Entry 6R1O (X-ray diffraction, 2.60 A resolution); this record covers chain A.

# Chain A
Name: Serine--tRNA ligase
Source organism: Escherichia coli
Notes: EC 6.1.1.11
UniProtKB: A0A1X3JK72 (A0A1X3JK72_ECOLX); numbering as in UniProt (aligned over 1-430)
Sequence (437 residues; each row starts with the number of its first residue):
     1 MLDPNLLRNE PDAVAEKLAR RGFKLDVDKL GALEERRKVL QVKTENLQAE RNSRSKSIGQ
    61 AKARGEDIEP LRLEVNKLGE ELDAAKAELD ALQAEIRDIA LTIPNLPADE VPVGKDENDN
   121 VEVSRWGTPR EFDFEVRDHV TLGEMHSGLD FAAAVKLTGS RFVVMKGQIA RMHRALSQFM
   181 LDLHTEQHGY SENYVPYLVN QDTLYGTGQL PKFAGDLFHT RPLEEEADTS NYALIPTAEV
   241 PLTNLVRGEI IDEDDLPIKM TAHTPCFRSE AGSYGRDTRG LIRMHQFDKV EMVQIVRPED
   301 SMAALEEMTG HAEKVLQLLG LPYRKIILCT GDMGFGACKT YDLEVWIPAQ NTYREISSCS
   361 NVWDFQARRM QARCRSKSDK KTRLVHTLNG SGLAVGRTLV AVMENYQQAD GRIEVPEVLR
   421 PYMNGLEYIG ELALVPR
Not modelled in the structure: 275-279, 378-379, 432-437
Differences from the reference sequence: expression tag (431-437)
Small-molecule neighbours:
  - JPE ([(2R,3S,4R,5R)-5-(6-azanyl-2-pyridin-3-yl-purin-9-yl)-3,4-bis(oxidanyl)oxolan-2-yl]methyl N-[(2S)-2-azanyl-3-oxidanyl-propanoyl]sulfamate), molecule 1: R130, E131, F132, D133, F134, E135, V136
  - JPE, molecule 2: K166, S191, N193, L245, V246, E249, I251, D255, I258, M260
  - JPE, molecule 3: T237, E239, R268, E270, L281, I282, R283, M284, F287, K289, E291, E355, I356, S357, S358, N389, G390, S391, A394, G396, R397

# Overview
Ligands of chain A: 3 copies of compound JPE.
Chain A is Serine--tRNA ligase (Escherichia coli); the structure, Crystal structure of E. coli seryl-tRNA
synthetase complexed to a seryl sulfamoyl adenosine derivative, was determined by X-ray diffraction together
with 6R1M and 6R1N from the same study.
